Entry 3BXQ (X-ray diffraction, 1.30 A resolution); this record covers chains B and D of the 4 polymer chains in the assembly.

# Chain B (and D)
Protein: insulin B chain
Notes: chain D of this document is another copy of the same molecule, construct and numbering; everything in this record applies to it too
UniProt: P01308 (INS_HUMAN); residues 1-30 here correspond to UniProt positions 25-54 (UniProt number = residue number + 24)
Amino-acid sequence (30 residues; numbered 1 to 30; the number before each row is that of its first residue):
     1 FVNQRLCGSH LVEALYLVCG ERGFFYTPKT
Construct notes: engineered mutation Arg5 (His29 in P01308)
Metal / ion sites: Zn2+ near His10 (its only coordinating residue here)

# Interface between chain B and chain D
Contacting residue pairs (26; chain B residue first):
  Gly8(B) with Tyr16(D)
  Ser9(B) with Glu13(D); Tyr16(D)
  Val12(B) with Val12(D), hydrophobic; Tyr16(D), hydrophobic; Phe24(D), hydrophobic
  Glu13(B) with Ser9(D), hydrogen bond; Glu13(D)
  Tyr16(B) with Gly8(D); Ser9(D); Tyr26(D)
  Gly23(B) with Tyr26(D); Pro28(D)
  Phe24(B) with Val12(D), hydrophobic; Phe24(D), hydrophobic; Phe25(D); Tyr26(D), hydrogen bond (backbone-backbone)
  Phe25(B) with Phe24(D); Phe25(D), hydrophobic
  Tyr26(B) with Tyr16(D); Gly20(D); Gly23(D); Phe24(D), hydrogen bond (backbone-backbone)
  Pro28(B) with Gly20(D); Glu21(D); Gly23(D)
Other interface residues (no listed pair), chain B (13 interface residues in all): Gly20, Glu21, Thr30
Other interface residues (no listed pair), chain D (13 interface residues in all): Lys29

# Overview
Chain B and chain D each contribute 13 residues to their interface; the contacts include 3 hydrogen bonds.
Polar pairs include Glu13(B)-Ser9(D) and Phe24(B)-Tyr26(D).
Chain B and chain D are both insulin B chain; the structure, The structure of a mutant insulin uncouples
receptor binding from protein allostery. An electrostatic block to ..., was determined by X-ray diffraction.
